PDB entry 5T7G | X-ray diffraction, 1.96 A resolution | chains A and B of the 3 polymer chains in the assembly

Chain A:
Name: H-2 class I histocompatibility antigen, D-D alpha chain
From: Mus musculus
Reference sequence: P01900 (HA12_MOUSE); residues 2-276 here correspond to UniProt positions 26-300 (UniProt number = residue number + 24)
Chain sequence (275 residues; row label = number of the first residue in the row):
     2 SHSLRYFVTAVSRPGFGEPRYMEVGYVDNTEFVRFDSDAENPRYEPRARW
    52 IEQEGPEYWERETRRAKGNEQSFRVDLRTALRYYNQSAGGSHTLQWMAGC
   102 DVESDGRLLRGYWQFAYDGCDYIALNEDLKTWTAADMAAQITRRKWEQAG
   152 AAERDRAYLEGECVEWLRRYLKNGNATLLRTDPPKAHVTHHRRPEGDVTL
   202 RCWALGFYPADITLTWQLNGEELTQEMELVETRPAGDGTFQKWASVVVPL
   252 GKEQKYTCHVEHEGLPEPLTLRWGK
Disordered / not traced: 275-276
Disulfide bonds: Cys101-Cys164, Cys203-Cys259
Swiss-Prot annotation at these positions:
  - region: Gly275, Lys276 (Connecting peptide)
  - glycosylation (N-linked (GlcNAc...) asparagine): Asn86, Asn176

Chain B:
Name: Beta-2-microglobulin
From: Mus musculus
Reference sequence: P01887 (B2MG_MOUSE); residues 1-99 here correspond to UniProt positions 21-119 (UniProt number = residue number + 20)
Chain sequence (100 residues; row label = number of the first residue in the row; numbering starts at 0):
     0 MIQKTPQIQVYSRHPPENGKPNILNCYVTQFHPPHIEIQMLKNGKKIPKV
    50 EMSDMSFSKDWSFYILAHTEFTPTETDTYACRVKHASMAEPKTVYWDRDM
Disordered / not traced: 0
Differences from the reference sequence: initiating methionine (0)
Disulfide bonds: Cys25-Cys80

Chain A / chain B interface:
Residue-residue contacts (53; chain A residue first):
  Phe8(A) with Ser55(B); Phe56(B), hydrophobic
  Val9(A) with Phe56(B)
  Thr10(A) with Phe56(B); Phe62(B)
  Val12(A) with Pro33(B), hydrophobic; His34(B)
  Val25(A) with Met54(B)
  Tyr27(A) with Ser55(B); Tyr63(B), hydrogen bond
  Glu32(A) with Asp53(B)
  Arg35(A) with Asp53(B)
  Arg48(A) with Asp53(B), salt bridge
  Ser92(A) with His34(B), hydrogen bond
  Thr94(A) with His31(B); Pro33(B)
  Gln96(A) with His31(B), hydrogen bond; Phe56(B); Trp60(B), hydrogen bond (side chain-backbone); Phe62(B)
  Trp97(A) with Phe56(B)
  Gln115(A) with Trp60(B)
  Phe116(A) with Trp60(B)
  Ala117(A) with Trp60(B)
  Asp119(A) with Ile1(B), hydrogen bond (backbone-backbone); His31(B)
  Gly120(A) with Ile1(B); His31(B)
  Cys121(A) with Ile1(B), hydrophobic
  Asp122(A) with Trp60(B), hydrogen bond
  His192(A) with Asp98(B)
  Arg202(A) with Asp98(B), hydrogen bond (side chain-backbone)
  Trp204(A) with Asp98(B); Met99(B)
  Val231(A) with Gln8(B)
  Glu232(A) with Gln8(B), hydrogen bond (backbone-side chain); Thr28(B), hydrogen bond
  Thr233(A) with Tyr26(B)
  Arg234(A) with Gln8(B), hydrogen bond; Tyr10(B); Tyr26(B); Met99(B), hydrogen bond (side chain-backbone)
  Pro235(A) with Tyr10(B), hydrogen bond (backbone-side chain); Asn24(B); Tyr26(B)
  Ala236(A) with Arg12(B), hydrogen bond (backbone-side chain); Asn24(B), hydrogen bond (backbone-side chain)
  Gly237(A) with Arg12(B), hydrogen bond (backbone-side chain)
  Asp238(A) with Arg12(B)
  Gln242(A) with Tyr10(B); Ser11(B), hydrogen bond (side chain-backbone); Arg12(B), hydrogen bond (side chain-backbone)
  Trp244(A) with Met99(B), hydrogen bond (side chain-backbone)
Also at the interface, not in a pair above, chain A (34 interface residues in all): Met98
Also at the interface, not in a pair above, chain B (23 interface residues in all): His13, Pro32, Leu65

Summary:
34 residues of chain A and 23 residues of chain B are in contact, with 18 hydrogen bonds and 1 salt bridge.
Polar pairs include Arg48(A)-Asp53(B), Tyr27(A)-Tyr63(B) and Ser92(A)-His34(B).
Chain A is H-2 class I histocompatibility antigen, D-D alpha chain and chain B is Beta-2-microglobulin, both
from Mus musculus; the structure, Crystal Structure of Murine MHC-I H-2Dd in complex with Murine
Beta2-Microglobulin and a Variant of Peptide ..., was determined by X-ray diffraction, deposited together with
5KD4 and 5KD7.
